Entry 8RE2 (X-ray diffraction, 2.20 A resolution); this record covers chain A.

[Chain A]
Name: Peroxidase, putative
From: Deinococcus radiodurans
Reference sequence: Q9RZ08 (Q9RZ08_DEIRA); residue numbers follow UniProt; this construct covers 19-460
Chain sequence (442 residues; row label = number of the first residue in the row):
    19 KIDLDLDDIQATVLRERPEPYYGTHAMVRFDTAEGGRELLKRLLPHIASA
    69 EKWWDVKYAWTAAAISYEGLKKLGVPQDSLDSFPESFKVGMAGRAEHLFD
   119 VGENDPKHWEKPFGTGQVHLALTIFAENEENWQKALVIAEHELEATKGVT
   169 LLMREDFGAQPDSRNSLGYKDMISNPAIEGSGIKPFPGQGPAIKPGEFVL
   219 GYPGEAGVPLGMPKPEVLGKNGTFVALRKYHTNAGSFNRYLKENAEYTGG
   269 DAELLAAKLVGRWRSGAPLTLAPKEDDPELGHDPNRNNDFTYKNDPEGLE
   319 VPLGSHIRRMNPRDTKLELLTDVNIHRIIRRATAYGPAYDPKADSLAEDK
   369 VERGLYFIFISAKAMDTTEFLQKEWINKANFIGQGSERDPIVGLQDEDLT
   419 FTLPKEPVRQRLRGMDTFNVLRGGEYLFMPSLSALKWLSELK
Ion coordination: Mg2+ site 1 near T30 (its only coordinating residue here); heme Fe near H324 (its only coordinating residue here); Mg2+ site 2: Y353, E370; Mg2+ site 3: D358, E366
Small-molecule neighbours: heme (HEM): N183, Y187, K188, D189, M190, I191, S192, Y248, V278, R280, H324, I325, M328, N329, R331, R345, I346, R348, L373, F375, F377, L389, Q390, I394, I409, V410, N437
Reported in the primary citation:
  - heme coordination: H324
  - catalytic residues: D189 (proposed by the authors, not directly observed)
  - binding site for heme: D189, H324, R348, L373, F375 (by similarity / conservation)

[In short]
Chain A binds heme. The Mg2+ site 2 is built by Y353 and E370. D358 and E366 form the Mg2+ site 3. From the
paper: the catalytic residue D189; a binding site for heme at D189, H324 and R348 among others.
Chain A is Peroxidase, putative (Deinococcus radiodurans); the structure, Crystal Structure determination of
Dye-decolorizing Peroxidase (DyP) from Deinoccoccus radiodurans, was determined by X-ray diffraction,
deposited together with 8RE3.
